5T6X - chains A and B of the 3 polymer chains in the assembly; structure by X-ray diffraction, 1.69 A resolution.

[Chain A]
Molecule: HLA class I histocompatibility antigen, B-57 alpha chain
Organism: Homo sapiens
Notes: fragment: UNP resiudes 25-300
Reference sequence: P18465 (1B57_HUMAN); residues 1-276 here correspond to UniProt positions 25-300 (UniProt number = residue number + 24)
Chain sequence (276 residues; numbered 1 to 276; the number before each row is that of its first residue):
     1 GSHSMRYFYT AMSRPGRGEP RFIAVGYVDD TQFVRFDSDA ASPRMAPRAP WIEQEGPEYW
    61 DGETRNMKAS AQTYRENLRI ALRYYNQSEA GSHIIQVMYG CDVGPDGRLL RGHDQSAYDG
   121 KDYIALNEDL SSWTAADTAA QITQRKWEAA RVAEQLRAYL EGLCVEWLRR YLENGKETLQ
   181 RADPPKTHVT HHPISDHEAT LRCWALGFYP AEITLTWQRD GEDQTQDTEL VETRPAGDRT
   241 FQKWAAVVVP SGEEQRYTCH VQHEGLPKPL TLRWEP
Not modelled in the structure: 276
Disulfides: Cys101-Cys164, Cys203-Cys259

[Chain B]
Molecule: Beta-2-microglobulin
Organism: Homo sapiens
Notes: fragment: UNP resiudes 21-119
Reference sequence: P61769 (B2MG_HUMAN); residues 1-99 here correspond to UniProt positions 21-119 (UniProt number = residue number + 20)
Chain sequence (99 residues; each row starts with the number of its first residue):
     1 IQRTPKIQVY SRHPAENGKS NFLNCYVSGF HPSDIEVDLL KNGERIEKVE HSDLSFSKDW
    61 SFYLLYYTEF TPTEKDEYAC RVNHVTLSQP KIVKWDRDM
Disulfides: Cys25-Cys80
Swiss-Prot annotation at these positions:
  - modified residue: Gln2 (Pyrrolidone carboxylic acid)
  - glycosylation: Ile1 (N-linked (Glc) (glycation) isoleucine), Lys19 (N-linked (Glc) (glycation) lysine), Lys41 (N-linked (Glc) (glycation) lysine), Lys48 (N-linked (Glc) (glycation) lysine), Lys58 (N-linked (Glc) (glycation) lysine), Lys91 (N-linked (Glc) (glycation) lysine), Lys94 (N-linked (Glc) (glycation) lysine)

[Interface between chain A and chain B]
Pairs across the interface (54; chain A residue first):
  Phe8(A) - Phe56(B)  hydrophobic
  Tyr9(A) - Phe56(B)
  Thr10(A) - Phe56(B)
  Thr10(A) - Phe62(B)
  Met12(A) - Ser33(B)  hydrogen bond
  Met12(A) - Asp34(B)
  Met12(A) - Leu54(B)  hydrophobic
  Ile23(A) - Leu54(B)
  Val25(A) - Asp53(B)
  Val25(A) - Leu54(B)
  Val25(A) - Ser55(B)
  Tyr27(A) - Ser55(B)
  Tyr27(A) - Tyr63(B)  hydrogen bond
  Gln32(A) - Asp53(B)  hydrogen bond
  Arg35(A) - Asp53(B)  salt bridge
  Arg48(A) - Asp53(B)  salt bridge
  Ile94(A) - Pro32(B)  hydrophobic
  Ile94(A) - Ser33(B)
  Gln96(A) - His31(B)  hydrogen bond
  Gln96(A) - Phe56(B)
  Gln96(A) - Trp60(B)  hydrogen bond (side chain-backbone)
  Gln96(A) - Phe62(B)
  Val97(A) - Phe56(B)
  Met98(A) - Phe56(B)  hydrophobic
  Met98(A) - Lys58(B)
  Met98(A) - Trp60(B)  hydrophobic
  Gln115(A) - Trp60(B)
  Ser116(A) - Trp60(B)
  Ala117(A) - Trp60(B)  hydrophobic
  Asp119(A) - His31(B)
  Gly120(A) - Arg3(B)  hydrogen bond (backbone-side chain)
  Gly120(A) - His31(B)  hydrogen bond (backbone-side chain)
  Gly120(A) - Trp60(B)
  Asp122(A) - Trp60(B)  hydrogen bond
  His192(A) - Asp98(B)  salt bridge
  Trp204(A) - Met99(B)
  Val231(A) - Gln8(B)
  Glu232(A) - Lys6(B)  salt bridge
  Glu232(A) - Gln8(B)  hydrogen bond (backbone-side chain)
  Glu232(A) - Tyr26(B)  hydrogen bond
  Glu232(A) - Ser28(B)  hydrogen bond
  Arg234(A) - Gln8(B)  hydrogen bond
  Arg234(A) - Tyr10(B)
  Pro235(A) - Tyr10(B)  hydrogen bond (backbone-side chain)
  Pro235(A) - Tyr26(B)
  Pro235(A) - Leu65(B)  hydrophobic
  Ala236(A) - Arg12(B)  hydrogen bond (backbone-side chain)
  Ala236(A) - Asn24(B)  hydrogen bond (backbone-side chain)
  Gly237(A) - Arg12(B)  hydrogen bond (backbone-side chain)
  Asp238(A) - Arg12(B)
  Asp238(A) - His13(B)
  Gln242(A) - Tyr10(B)
  Gln242(A) - Ser11(B)  hydrogen bond (side chain-backbone)
  Gln242(A) - Arg12(B)  hydrogen bond (side chain-backbone)
Interface residues without a listed pair, chain A (36 interface residues in all): Arg17, Arg21, Lys121, Arg202, Leu206, Thr233
Interface residues without a listed pair, chain B (29 interface residues in all): Ile1, Pro14, Ser57, Asp59

[Summary]
Chain A and chain B form an interface of 36 and 29 residues respectively, with 18 hydrogen bonds and 4 salt
bridges. Polar pairs include Arg35(A)-Asp53(B), Arg48(A)-Asp53(B) and His192(A)-Asp98(B).
Chain A is HLA class I histocompatibility antigen, B-57 alpha chain and chain B is Beta-2-microglobulin, both
from Homo sapiens; the structure, HLA-B*57:01 presenting TSTTSVASSW, was determined by X-ray diffraction (same
publication as 5T6W, 5T6Y, 5T6Z and 5T70).
